7ELL - chains G and H of the 21 polymer chains in the assembly; structure by electron microscopy, 3.80 A resolution.

== Chain G (and H) ==
Protein: Mu1
From: Mammalian orthoreovirus 3
Notes: chain H of this document is another copy of the same molecule, construct and numbering; everything in this record applies to it too
UniProtKB: F1ARM5 (F1ARM5_9REOV); residue numbers follow UniProt; this construct covers 2-42
Sequence (41 residues; row label = number of the first residue in the row):
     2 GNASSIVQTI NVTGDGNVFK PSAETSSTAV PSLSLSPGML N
Disordered / not traced: 2-9
What the authors report for this chain:
  - post-translational modification sites: Asn42

== Interface between chain G and chain H ==
Residue-residue contacts - 5 pairs, chain G then chain H:
  Pro32(G) - Gly39(H)
  Ser33(G) - Gly39(H)
  Ser33(G) - Met40(H)
  Leu34(G) - Gly39(H)
  Leu34(G) - Met40(H)
Also at the interface, not in a pair above, chain G (4 interface residues in all): Ser35
Also at the interface, not in a pair above, chain H (4 interface residues in all): Ser37, Pro38

== Summary ==
The chain G/chain H interface involves 4 residues from each chain. The paper reports a modification site at
Asn42(G).
Chain G and chain H are both Mu1 (Mammalian orthoreovirus 3); the structure, In situ structure of capping
enzyme lambda2, penetration protein mu1 of mammalian reovirus capsid asymmetric unit, was determined by
electron microscopy (same publication as 7ELH).
